PDB entry 7C43 | X-ray diffraction, 2.30 A resolution | chain A

[Chain A]
Name: CCHC-type domain-containing protein
From: Trypanosoma brucei brucei (strain 927/4 GUTat10.1)
Reference sequence: Q38DE2 (Q38DE2_TRYB2); residues 40-390 here = UniProt positions 40-390
Amino-acid sequence (351 residues; each row starts with the number of its first residue):
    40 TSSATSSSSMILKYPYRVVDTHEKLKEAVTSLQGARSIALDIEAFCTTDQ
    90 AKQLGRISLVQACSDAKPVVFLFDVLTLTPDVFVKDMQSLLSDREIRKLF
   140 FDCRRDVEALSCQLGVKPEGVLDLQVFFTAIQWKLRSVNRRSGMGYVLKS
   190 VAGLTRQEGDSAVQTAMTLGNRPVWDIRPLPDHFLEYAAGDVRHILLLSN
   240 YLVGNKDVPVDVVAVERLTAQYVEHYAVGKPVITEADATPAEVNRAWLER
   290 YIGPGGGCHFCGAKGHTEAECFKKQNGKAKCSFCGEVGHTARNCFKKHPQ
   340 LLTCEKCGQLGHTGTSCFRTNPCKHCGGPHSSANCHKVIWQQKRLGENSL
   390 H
Disordered / not traced: 40-46, 342-390
Modified positions: Mse49, Mse126, Mse183, Mse206 (selenomethionine; parent Met)
Metal / ion sites: Mn2+ site 1: Asp80, Glu82, Asp230 (together with adenosine monophosphate); Mn2+ site 2: Asp80 (together with adenosine monophosphate); Zn2+ site 1: Cys297, Cys300, His305, Cys310; Zn2+ site 2: Cys320, Cys323, His328, Cys333
Small-molecule neighbours: adenosine monophosphate (AMP): Asp80, Ile81, Glu82, Ala83, Phe84, Cys85, Leu93, Mse206, Thr207, Trp214, Asp230
What the authors report for this chain:
  - mutagenesis - D141E, S181A, Y185A, H305A, F311A, H328A: decreased catalytic activity on RNA1
  - mutagenesis - F334A, H351A, H369A: unchanged catalytic activity on RNA1
  - mutagenesis - D141A: decreased expression
  - mutagenesis - Q164A, R179A, D230A: decreased catalytic activity
  - mutagenesis - D80A, E82A: abolished catalytic activity

[Overview]
Chain A binds adenosine monophosphate. Asp80, Glu82 and Asp230 form the Mn2+ site 1. Cys297, Cys300, His305
and Cys310 coordinate Zn2+ site 1. The paper reports that D141E, S181A and Y185A, among others, reduce
catalytic activity on RNA1; Q164A, R179A and D230A reduce catalytic activity; 15 substitutions were tested in
all.
Chain A is CCHC-type domain-containing protein (Trypanosoma brucei brucei (strain 927/4 GUTat10.1)); the
structure, The crystal structure of Trypanosoma brucei RNase D : AMP complex, was determined by X-ray
diffraction together with 7C42, 7C45, 7C47, 7C4B and 7C4C from the same study.
